PDB entry 8T1S | X-ray diffraction, 2.00 A resolution | chains A and D of the 4 polymer chains in the assembly

[Chain A]
Protein: Alpha-N-methyltransferase
Organism: Shewanella oneidensis
Reference sequence: Q8EGW3 (Q8EGW3_SHEON); residue numbers follow UniProt; this construct covers 2-263
Amino-acid sequence (262 residues; each row starts with the number of its first residue):
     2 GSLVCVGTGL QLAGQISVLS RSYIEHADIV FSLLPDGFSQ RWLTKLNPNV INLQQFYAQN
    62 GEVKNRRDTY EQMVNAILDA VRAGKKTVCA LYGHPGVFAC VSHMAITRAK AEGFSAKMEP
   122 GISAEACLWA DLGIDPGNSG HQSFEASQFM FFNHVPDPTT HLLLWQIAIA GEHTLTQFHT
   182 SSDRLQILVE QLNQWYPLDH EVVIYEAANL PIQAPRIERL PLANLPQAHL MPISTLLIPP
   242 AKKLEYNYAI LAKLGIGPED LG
Bound ions: Zn2+: Glu126, His142 (shared with 2 residues of chain C)
Residues lining bound ligands: S-adenosylhomocysteine (SAH): Leu11, Tyr93, Gly94, His95, Val98, Phe99, Ala100, Ser124, Ala125, Trp166, Gln167, Tyr206, Glu207, Ala208, Asn210, Pro233, Ile234, Ser235, Thr236
From the paper describing this entry:
  - contacts within the chain: Phe99-Trp166 (pi stacking)

[Chain D]
Protein: Extradiol ring-cleavage dioxygenase LigAB LigA subunit domain-containing protein
Organism: Shewanella oneidensis
Notes: engineered mutation(s): Deletion of QSY residues.
Reference sequence: Q8EGW2 (Q8EGW2_SHEON); aligned to UniProt positions 1-68 over residues 8-75 (the alignment contains insertions or deletions, so no single offset holds)
Amino-acid sequence (75 residues; numbered 1 to 75; the number before each row is that of its first residue):
     1 MHHHHHHMSG LSDFFTQLGQ DAQLMEDYKQ NPEAVMRAHG LTDEQINAVM TGDMEKLKTL
    61 SGDSSYLVIS HGNGD
Not modelled in the structure: 1-10, 61-66, 73-75
Sequence notes: initiating methionine (1); expression tag (2-7)
Modified positions: Ile69 (N-methyl-isoleucine; IML)
From the paper describing this entry:
  - mutagenesis - K58DEL/T59DEL/L60DEL/S61DEL/G62DEL/D63DEL/S64DEL: decreased catalytic activity with Alpha-N-methyltransferase (chain A)

[Interface between chain A and chain D]
Contacting residue pairs - 12 pairs, chain A then chain D:
  Leu20(A) with Gly19(D); Gln20(D); Asp21(D); Ala22(D)
  Ser23(A) with Gln20(D); Ala22(D), hydrogen bond (side chain-backbone)
  Tyr24(A) with Ala22(D); Met25(D); Glu26(D), hydrogen bond
  Lys87(A) with Gln23(D)
  Lys118(A) with Glu26(D), salt bridge; Lys29(D)
Interface residues without a listed pair, chain A (8 interface residues in all): Val19, His27, Ser116

[Summary]
The chain A/chain D interface involves 8 residues from each chain, with 2 hydrogen bonds and 1 salt bridge.
Polar pairs include Lys118(A)-Glu26(D), Ser23(A)-Ala22(D) and Tyr24(A)-Glu26(D). Chain A binds
S-adenosylhomocysteine. The paper reports that K58DEL/T59DEL/L60DEL/S61DEL/G62DEL/D63DEL/S64DEL of chain D
reduce catalytic activity with Alpha-N-methyltransferase (chain A); contacts within the chain involving
Phe99(A) and Trp166(A).
Chain A is Alpha-N-methyltransferase and chain D is Extradiol ring-cleavage dioxygenase LigAB LigA subunit
domain-containing protein, both from Shewanella oneidensis; the structure, Structure of the
alpha-N-methyltransferase (SonM) and RiPP precursor (SonA with QSY deletion) heteromeric complex (bound to
..., was determined by X-ray diffraction together with 8T1T from the same study.
